Entry 3R48 (X-ray diffraction, 2.00 A resolution); this record covers chains E and G of the 6 polymer chains in the assembly.

[Chain E]
Protein: coiled coil helix Y15-L24D
Sequence (32 residues; each row starts with the number of its first residue; numbering starts at 0):
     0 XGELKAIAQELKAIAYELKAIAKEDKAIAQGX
Disordered / not traced: 31
Modified positions: ACE (acetyl group) at position 0; NH2 (amino group) at position 31

[Chain G]
Protein: coiled coil helix W22-L24H
Sequence (34 residues; row label = number of the first residue in the row; numbering starts at 0):
     0 XGELKAIAQELKAIAKELKAIAWEHKAIAQGAGX
Disordered / not traced: 32-33
Modified positions: ACE (acetyl group) at position 0; NH2 (amino group) at position 33

[Chain E / chain G interface]
Contacting residue pairs (30; chain E residue first):
  Leu3(E) with Glu2(G); Leu3(G), hydrophobic; Ile6(G)
  Lys4(E) with Glu2(G)
  Ile6(E) with Ile6(G), hydrophobic
  Ala7(E) with Glu2(G); Ile6(G), hydrophobic; Glu9(G)
  Leu10(E) with Ile6(G), hydrophobic; Glu9(G); Leu10(G), hydrophobic; Ile13(G)
  Lys11(E) with Glu9(G)
  Ile13(E) with Ile13(G), hydrophobic
  Ala14(E) with Ile13(G), hydrophobic; Glu16(G)
  Leu17(E) with Ile13(G), hydrophobic; Glu16(G); Leu17(G), hydrophobic; Ile20(G)
  Lys18(E) with Glu16(G), salt bridge
  Ile20(E) with Ile20(G), hydrophobic
  Ala21(E) with Glu16(G); Ile20(G), hydrophobic
  Asp24(E) with Ile20(G); His24(G), salt bridge
  Lys25(E) with Glu23(G), salt bridge
  Ile27(E) with Ile27(G), hydrophobic
  Ala28(E) with Glu23(G); Ile27(G), hydrophobic
Also at the interface, not in a pair above, chain G (15 interface residues in all): Ala5, Ala19, Ala26

[In short]
16 residues of chain E and 15 residues of chain G are in contact, with 3 salt bridges. Among the polar pairs
are Lys18(E)-Glu16(G), Asp24(E)-His24(G) and Lys25(E)-Glu23(G).
Here chain E is coiled coil helix Y15-L24D and chain G is coiled coil helix W22-L24H. Entry 3R48 (Crystal
structure of a hetero-hexamer coiled coil) was determined by X-ray diffraction together with 3R3K, 3R46, 3R47,
3R4A and 3R4H from the same study.
